Entry 2EU0 (solution NMR); this record covers chains A and B.

# Chain A
Name: Tyrosine-protein kinase ITK/TSK
From: Mus musculus
Notes: EC 2.7.1.112; fragment: SH2 domain
UniProt: Q03526 (ITK_MOUSE); residues 4-110 here correspond to UniProt positions 238-344 (UniProt number = residue number + 234)
Chain sequence (109 residues; row label = number of the first residue in the row):
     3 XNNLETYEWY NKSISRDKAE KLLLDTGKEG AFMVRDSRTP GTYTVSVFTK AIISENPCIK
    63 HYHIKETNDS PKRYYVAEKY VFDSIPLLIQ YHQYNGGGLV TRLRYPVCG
Modified residues: ACE (acetyl group) at position 3
Construct notes: cloning artifact (111)

# Chain B
Name: Lymphocyte cytosolic protein 2 phosphopeptide fragment
Notes: fragment: phosphopeptide fragment, sequence database residues 143-148
UniProt: Q60787 (LCP2_MOUSE); residues 119-124 here correspond to UniProt positions 143-148 (UniProt number = residue number + 24)
Chain sequence (8 residues; row label = number of the first residue in the row):
   118 XADYEPPX
Modified residues: ACE (acetyl group) at position 118; Y121 (o-phosphotyrosine; PTR); NH2 (amino group) at position 125
Construct notes: modified residue (121)

# How chain A and chain B interact
Residue-residue contacts - 16 pairs, chain A then chain B:
  S17(A) with Y121(B)
  R18(A) with Y121(B)
  R37(A) with Y121(B)
  S39(A) with Y121(B)
  T46(A) with Y121(B)
  K62(A) with E122(B)
  H63(A) with Y121(B); E122(B)
  H65(A) with Y121(B)
  K67(A) with ACE_118(B); P124(B)
  V78(A) with P124(B)
  A79(A) with P124(B); NH2_125(B)
  E80(A) with P124(B); NH2_125(B)
Interface residues without a listed pair, chain A (15 interface residues in all): D38, R40, Y64

# Overview
Chain A and chain B form an interface of 15 and 5 residues respectively.
Here chain A is Tyrosine-protein kinase ITK/TSK (Mus musculus) and chain B is Lymphocyte cytosolic protein 2
phosphopeptide fragment. Entry 2EU0 (The NMR ensemble structure of the Itk SH2 domain bound to a
phosphopeptide) was determined by solution NMR together with 2ETZ from the same study.
